6PL3 - chain A; structure by X-ray diffraction, 3.00 A resolution.

Chain A:
Molecule: High affinity nerve growth factor receptor
Organism: Homo sapiens
Notes: EC 2.7.10.1; fragment: kinase domain
Reference sequence: P04629 (NTRK1_HUMAN), isoform P04629-4; residues 485-795 here correspond to UniProt positions 387-697 (UniProt number = residue number - 98)
Chain sequence (311 residues; row label = number of the first residue in the row):
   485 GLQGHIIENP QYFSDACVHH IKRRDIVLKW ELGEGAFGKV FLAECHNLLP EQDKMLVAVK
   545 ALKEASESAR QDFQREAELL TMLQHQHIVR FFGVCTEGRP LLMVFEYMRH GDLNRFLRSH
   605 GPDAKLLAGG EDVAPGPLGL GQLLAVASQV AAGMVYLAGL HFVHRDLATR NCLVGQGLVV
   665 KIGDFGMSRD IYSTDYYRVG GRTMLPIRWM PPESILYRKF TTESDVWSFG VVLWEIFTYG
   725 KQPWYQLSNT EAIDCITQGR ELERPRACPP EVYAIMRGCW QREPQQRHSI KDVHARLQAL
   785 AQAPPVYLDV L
Unresolved in the structure: 485-499, 549, 609-612
Small-molecule neighbours: OOD (2-[(3-tert-butyl-1-phenyl-1H-pyrazol-5-yl)amino]-2-oxoethyl 4-(1H-tetrazol-1-yl)benzoate): Leu516, Val524, Ala542, Lys544, Glu560, Leu563, Leu564, Leu567, Ile572, Val573, Phe589, Glu590, Tyr591, Met592, Phe646, His648, Leu657, Ile666, Gly667, Asp668, Phe669

Overview:
Bound to chain A: compound OOD.
Chain A is High affinity nerve growth factor receptor (Homo sapiens); the structure, TRK-A IN COMPLEX WITH
LIGAND 2a, was determined by X-ray diffraction, deposited together with 6PL2.
